Entry 6RDO (electron microscopy, 3.10 A resolution); this record covers chains 1 and 6 of the 31 polymer chains in the assembly.

[Chain 1]
Molecule: ATP synthase associated protein ASA1
Organism: Polytomella sp. Pringsheim 198.80
UniProt: Q85JD5 (Q85JD5_9CHLO); numbering as in UniProt (aligned over 1-618)
Chain sequence (618 residues; row label = number of the first residue in the row):
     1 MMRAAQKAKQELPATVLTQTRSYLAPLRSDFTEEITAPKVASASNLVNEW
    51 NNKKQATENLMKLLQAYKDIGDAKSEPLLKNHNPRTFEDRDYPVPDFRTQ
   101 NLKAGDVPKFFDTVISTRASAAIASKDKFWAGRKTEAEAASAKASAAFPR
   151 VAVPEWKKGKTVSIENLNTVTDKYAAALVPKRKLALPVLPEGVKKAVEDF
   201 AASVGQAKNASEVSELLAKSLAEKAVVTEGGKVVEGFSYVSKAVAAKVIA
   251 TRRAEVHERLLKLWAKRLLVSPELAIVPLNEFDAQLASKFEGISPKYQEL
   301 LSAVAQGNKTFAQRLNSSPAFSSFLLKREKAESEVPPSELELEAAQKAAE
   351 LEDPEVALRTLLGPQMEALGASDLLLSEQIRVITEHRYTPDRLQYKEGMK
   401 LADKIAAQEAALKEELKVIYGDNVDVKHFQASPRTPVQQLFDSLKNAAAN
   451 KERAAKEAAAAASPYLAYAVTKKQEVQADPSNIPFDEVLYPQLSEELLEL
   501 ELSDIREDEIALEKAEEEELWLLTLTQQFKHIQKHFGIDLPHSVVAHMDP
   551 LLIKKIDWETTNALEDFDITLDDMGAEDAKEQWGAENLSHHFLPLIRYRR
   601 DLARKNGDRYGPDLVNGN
Disordered / not traced: 1-22, 618

[Chain 6]
Molecule: Mitochondrial ATP synthase subunit ASA6
Organism: Polytomella sp. Pringsheim 198.80
UniProt: D7P897 (D7P897_9CHLO); residues 1-151 here = UniProt positions 1-151
Chain sequence (151 residues; row label = number of the first residue in the row):
     1 MMLRTLTRSSAVAGQAVRLFKTSAAAAEGNSVAGIIKSVNETSGANLLSS
    51 LKTIKAQAAPIYPAAASSTGYSTQAKIALFGALSWILYRADGQSKAHEWI
   101 VDLNLNVLQAAWLISFSSLIPFRAVYFAFRGMAPATASTLNGLKTFSSIS
   151 L
Disordered / not traced: 1-27

[Chain 1 / chain 6 interface]
Residue-residue contacts (79):
  Glu258(1) with Gly44(6), hydrogen bond (side chain-backbone)
  Leu261(1) with Leu47(6), hydrophobic
  Lys262(1) with Val39(6); Asn40(6), hydrogen bond (side chain-backbone); Thr42(6), hydrogen bond (side chain-backbone)
  Trp264(1) with Leu151(6), hydrophobic
  Lys266(1) with Ile36(6); Val39(6); Asn40(6), hydrogen bond
  Arg267(1) with Ser150(6), hydrogen bond (side chain-backbone)
  Leu269(1) with Ile35(6), hydrophobic; Val39(6), hydrophobic; Leu51(6); Ile54(6), hydrophobic; Lys55(6)
  Val270(1) with Ile35(6), hydrophobic
  Pro272(1) with Lys55(6)
  Glu273(1) with Thr145(6)
  Leu274(1) with Ile149(6), hydrophobic
  Phe282(1) with Phe146(6), hydrophobic; Ile149(6), hydrophobic
  Gln285(1) with Phe146(6)
  Phe290(1) with Lys144(6); Phe146(6), hydrophobic; Ser147(6)
  Ile293(1) with Phe146(6), hydrophobic
  Gln298(1) with Lys144(6); Phe146(6)
  Leu301(1) with Thr145(6); Phe146(6), hydrophobic
  Phe311(1) with Arg130(6)
  Leu315(1) with Phe127(6), hydrophobic
  Ala320(1) with Tyr126(6)
  Phe321(1) with Tyr126(6), hydrophobic; Phe127(6), hydrophobic
  Leu325(1) with Phe122(6)
  Leu326(1) with Phe122(6); Arg123(6)
  Glu329(1) with Arg123(6), salt bridge
  Lys330(1) with Arg123(6)
  Ala331(1) with Phe127(6), hydrophobic
  Ser333(1) with Arg123(6)
  Glu334(1) with Arg123(6), salt bridge; Phe127(6)
  Glu352(1) with Lys55(6), salt bridge
  Asp353(1) with Lys52(6), salt bridge
  Pro354(1) with Leu51(6), hydrophobic
  Glu355(1) with Leu48(6)
  Leu358(1) with Leu51(6), hydrophobic
  Arg359(1) with Leu48(6)
  Met366(1) with Leu48(6), hydrophobic
  Ala515(1) with Leu151(6)
  Glu519(1) with Ile36(6)
  Leu520(1) with Asn30(6); Val32(6), hydrophobic; Ala33(6); Ile36(6), hydrophobic
  Leu522(1) with Ser148(6); Ser150(6)
  Leu523(1) with Val32(6), hydrophobic
  Thr524(1) with Asn30(6), hydrogen bond; Val32(6)
  Leu525(1) with Leu143(6)
  Thr526(1) with Leu143(6); Ser148(6)
  Gln527(1) with Ser31(6), hydrogen bond; Val32(6); Ala58(6)
  Phe529(1) with Gly142(6); Leu143(6), hydrophobic
  His531(1) with Pro60(6); Tyr62(6)
  Ile532(1) with Leu140(6), hydrophobic
  Gln533(1) with Leu140(6)
  Lys534(1) with Tyr62(6)
  His535(1) with Tyr62(6), hydrogen bond
  Phe536(1) with Ala135(6)
  Gly537(1) with Arg130(6), hydrogen bond (backbone-side chain)
  His547(1) with Glu28(6)
Also at the interface, not in a pair above, chain 1 (58 interface residues in all): Ala265, Val277, Leu286, Ser302, Ile538
Also at the interface, not in a pair above, chain 6 (41 interface residues in all): Ser43, Ala124, Thr136, Asn141

[Summary]
The interface between chain 1 and chain 6 involves 58 residues on one side and 41 on the other, with 9
hydrogen bonds and 4 salt bridges. Polar contacts include Glu329(1)-Arg123(6), Glu334(1)-Arg123(6) and
Glu352(1)-Lys55(6).
Chain 1 is ATP synthase associated protein ASA1 and chain 6 is Mitochondrial ATP synthase subunit ASA6, both
from Polytomella sp. Pringsheim 198.80; the structure, Cryo-EM structure of Polytomella F-ATP synthase, Rotary
substate 1C, composite map, was determined by electron microscopy together with 6RD4, 6RD5, 6RD6, 6RD7, 6RD8,
6RD9 and 46 further entries from the same study.
